5XYM - chains A and Q of the 31 polymer chains in the assembly; structure by electron microscopy, 3.08 A resolution.

# Chain A
Molecule: 23S RNA
Source organism: Mycobacterium smegmatis (strain ATCC 700084 / mc(2)155)
Sequence (3164 nucleotides; numbered 1 to 3164; the number before each row is that of its first residue):
     1 UUGUAAGUGU UUAAGGGCGC AUGGUGGAUG CCUUGGCACU GGGAGCCGAU GAAGGACGUA
    61 GGAGGCUGCG AUAAGCCUCG GGGAGCUGUC AACCGAGCGU UGAUCCGAGG AUGUCCGAAU
   121 GGGGAAACCC GGCACGAGUG AUGUCGUGUC ACCAGGCGCU GAAUAUAUAG GCGUCUGGGG
   181 GGAACGCGGG GAAGUGAAAC AUCUCAGUAC CCGUAGGAAG AGAAAACAAA AUGUGAUUCC
   241 GUGAGUAGUG GCGAGCGAAA GCGGAGGAUG GCUAAACCGU AUGCAUGUGA UACCGGGUAG
   301 GGGUUGUGUG UGCGGGGUUG UGGGACCUAU CUUUCCGGCU CUACCUGGCU GGAGGGCAGU
   361 GAGAAAAUGU UGUGGUUAGC GGAAAUGGCU UGGGAUGGCC UGCCGUAGAC GGUGAGAGCC
   421 CGGUACGUGA AAACCCGACG UCUGUCUUGA UGGUGUUCCC GAGUAGCAGC GGGCCCGUGG
   481 AAUCUGCUGU GAAUCUGCCG GGACCACCCG GUAAGCCUGA AUACUUCCCA GUGACCGAUA
   541 GCGGAUUAGU ACCGUGAGGG AAUGGUGAAA AGUACCCCGG GAGGGGAGUG AAAGAGUACC
   601 UGAAACCGUG CGCUUACAAU CCGUCAGAGC CCUCGACGUG UCGUGGGGUG AUGGCGUGCC
   661 UUUUGAAGAA UGAGCCUGCG AGUCAGGGAC AUGUCGCGAG GUUAACCCGG GUGGGGUAGC
   721 CGCAGCGAAA GCGAGUCUGA AUAGGGCGUA UCCACACAAG AGUGUGUGGU GUAGUGGUGU
   781 GUUCUGGACC CGAAGCGGAG UGAUCUACCC AUGGCCAGGG UGAAGCGCGG GUAAGACCGC
   841 GUGGAGGCCC GAACCCACUU AGGUUGAAGA CUGAGGGGAU GAGCUGUGGG UAGGGGUGAA
   901 AGGCCAAUCA AACUCCGUGA UAGCUGGUUC UCCCCGAAAU GCAUUUAGGU GCAGCGUCGC
   961 AUGUUUCUUG CCGGAGGUAG AGCUACUGGA UGGCCGAUGG GCCCCACAGG GUUACUGACG
  1021 UCAGCCAAAC UCCGAAUGCC GGUAAGUCCA AGAGUGCGGC AGUGGGACGG CGGGGGAUAA
  1081 GCUCCGUGCG UCGAGAGGGA AACAGCCCAG AUCGCCGGCU AAGGCCCCUA AGCGUGUGCU
  1141 AAGUGGAAAA GGAUGUGCAG UCGCGAAGAC AACCAGGAGG UUGGCUUAGA AGCAGCCACC
  1201 CUUGAAAGAG UGCGUAAUAG CUCACUGGUC AAGUGAUUGU GCGCCGAUAA UGUAGCGGGG
  1261 CUCAAGCACA CCGCCGAAGC CGCGGCAGCC AACGUGUUGG CUGGGUAGGG GAGCGUCCUG
  1321 CAUCCGGUGA AGCCGCCGAG UGAUCGAGUG GUGGAGGGUG UGGGAGUGAG AAUGCAGGCA
  1381 UGAGUAGCGA UUAGGCAAGU GAGAACCUUG CCCGCCGAAA GACCAAGGGU UCCUGGGCCA
  1441 GGCCAGUCCG CCCAGGGUGA GUCGGGACCU AAGGCGAGGC CGACAGGCGU AGUCGAUGGA
  1501 CAACGGGUUG AUAUUCCCGU ACCCGUGUAU GUGCGUCCAU GAUGAAUCAG CGGUACUAAC
  1561 CAUCCAAAAC CACCGUGACC GCACCUUUCG GGGUGUGGCG UUGGUGGGGC UGCAUGGGAC
  1621 CUUCGUUGGU AGUAGUCAAG CGAUGGGGUG ACGCAGGAAG GUAGCCGUAC CGGUCAGUGG
  1681 UAAUACCGGG GUAAGCCUGU AGGGAGUCAG AUAGGUAAAU CCGUCUGGCA UAUAUCCUGA
  1741 GAGGUGAUGC AUAGCCGAGU GAGGCGAAUU CGGUGAUCCU AUGCUGCCGA GAAAAGCCUC
  1801 UAGCGAGGAC AUACACGGCC CGUACCCCAA ACCAACACAG GUGGUCAGGU AGAGAAUACU
  1861 AAGGCGUACG AGUGAACUAU GGUUAAGGAA CUCGGCAAAA UGCCCCCGUA ACUUCGGGAG
  1921 AAGGGGGACC CACAUGGCGU GUAAGCCUUU ACGGCCCAAG CGUGAGUGGG UGGCACAAAC
  1981 CAGUGAGAAG CGACUGUUUA CUAAAAACAC AGGUCCGUGC GAAGUCGCAA GACGAUGUAU
  2041 ACGGACUGAC GCCUGCCCGG UGCUGGAAGG UUAAGAGGAC CCGUUAACUC CCUUUGGGGG
  2101 UGAAGCGGAG AAUUUAAGCC CCAGUAAACG GCGGUGGUAA CUAUAACCAU CCUAAGGUAG
  2161 CGAAAUUCCU UGUCGGGUAA GUUCCGACCU GCACGAAUGG CGUAACGACU UCUCAACUGU
  2221 CUCAACCAUA GACUCGGCGA AAUUGCACUA CGAGUAAAGA UGCUCGUUAC GCGCGGCAGG
  2281 ACGAAAAGAC CCCGGGACCU UCACUACAAC UUGGUAUUGG UGCUCGAUAC GGUUUGUGUA
  2341 GGAUAGGUGG GAGACUGUGA AGCUCACACG CCAGUGUGGG UGGAGUCGUU GUUGAAAUAC
  2401 CACUCUGAUC GUAUUGGGCC UCUAACCUCG GACCGUAUAU CCGGUUCAGG GACAGUGCCU
  2461 GGUGGGUAGU UUAACUGGGG CGGUUGCCUC CUAAAAUGUA ACGGAGGCGC CCAAAGGUUC
  2521 CCUCAACCUG GACGGCAAUC AGGUGUUGAG UGUAAGUGCA CAAGGGAGCU UGACUGCGAG
  2581 ACGGACAUGU CGAGCAGGGA CGAAAGUCGG GACUAGUGAU CCGGCACCUC UGAGUGGAAG
  2641 GGGUGUCGCU CAACGGAUAA AAGGUACCCC GGGGAUAACA GGCUGAUCUU CCCCAAGAGU
  2701 CCAUAUCGAC GGGAUGGUUU GGCACCUCGA UGUCGGCUCG UCGCAUCCUG GGGCUGGAGC
  2761 AGGUCCCAAG GGUUGGGCUG UUCGCCCAUU AAAGCGGCAC GCGAGCUGGG UUUAGAACGU
  2821 CGUGAGACAG UUCGGUCUCU AUCCGCCGCG CGCGUCAGAA GCUUGAGGAA ACCUGUCCCU
  2881 AGUACGAGAG GACCGGGACG GACGAACCUC UGGUAUACCA GUUGUCCCAC CAGGGGCACG
  2941 GCUGGAUAGC CACGUUCGGA CAGGAUAACC GCUGAAAGCA UCUAAGCGGG AAACCUCUUC
  3001 CAAGACCAGG CUUCUCACCC UCUAGGAGGG AUAAGGCCCC CCGCAGACCA CGGGAUUGAU
  3061 AGACCAGACC UGGAAGCCUA GUAAUAGGUG CAGGGAACUG GCACUAACCG GCCGAAAACU
  3121 UACAACACCC CAUAAUCGUU GUAAGAAGAA AACAUUGACG CACC
Unresolved in the structure: 1-5, 161, 280-311, 326-372, 440-457, 638-643, 996-1017, 1163-1232, 1293-1296, 1529-1638, 1678, 1709, 1730-1733, 1758-1764, 1806-1812, 1944-1958, 2090-2099, 2328-2415, 2438, 3109, 3116-3164
Metal / ion sites: Mg2+ site 1 near G16 (its only coordinating residue here); Mg2+ site 2: C31, G1357; Mg2+ site 3 near U72 (its only coordinating residue here); Mg2+ site 4 near U120 (its only coordinating residue here); Mg2+ site 5: A199, C200; Mg2+ site 6 near A383 (its only coordinating residue here); Mg2+ site 7: U483, G500; Mg2+ site 8: G502, G2634; Mg2+ site 9 near G541 (its only coordinating residue here); Mg2+ site 10: G541, G544; Mg2+ site 11: C600, U601; Mg2+ site 12: C621, C2263; 96 more Mg2+ sites not listed

# Chain Q
Name: 50S ribosomal protein L20
Source organism: Mycobacterium smegmatis (strain ATCC 700084 / mc(2)155)
UniProtKB: A0QYU6 (RL20_MYCS2); numbering as in UniProt (aligned over 1-129)
Sequence (129 residues; each row starts with the number of its first residue):
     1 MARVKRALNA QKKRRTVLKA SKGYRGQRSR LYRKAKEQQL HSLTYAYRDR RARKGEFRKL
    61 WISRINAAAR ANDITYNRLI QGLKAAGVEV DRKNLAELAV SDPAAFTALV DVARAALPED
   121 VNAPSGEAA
Unresolved in the structure: 1, 126-129

# Interface between chain A and chain Q
Pairs across the interface (165; chain A residue first):
  G17(A) with Arg25(Q), hydrogen bond to the sugar
  C18(A) with Gly23(Q), phosphate contact; Tyr24(Q), sugar contact; Arg25(Q), phosphate contact; Gly26(Q), hydrogen bond to the phosphate; Arg30(Q), salt bridge to the phosphate
  G19(A) with Lys22(Q), phosphate contact; Gly23(Q), hydrogen bond to the phosphate; Ser29(Q), hydrogen bond to the phosphate
  C20(A) with Lys22(Q), salt bridge to the phosphate
  U29(A) with Ala7(Q), sugar contact; Leu8(Q), sugar contact
  G30(A) with Lys5(Q), phosphate contact; Leu8(Q), phosphate contact
  C536(A) with Ala2(Q), phosphate contact; Arg3(Q), hydrogen bond to the phosphate
  G537(A) with Arg3(Q), salt bridge to the phosphate
  A538(A) with Lys5(Q), salt bridge to the phosphate
  A540(A) with Arg3(Q), hydrogen bond to the sugar
  C606(A) with Arg30(Q), phosphate contact; Leu31(Q), phosphate contact
  C622(A) with Arg25(Q), sugar contact; Arg28(Q), hydrogen bond to the base; Gln38(Q), hydrogen bond to the phosphate; His41(Q), salt bridge to the phosphate; Tyr45(Q), hydrogen bond to the phosphate
  G623(A) with Tyr24(Q), phosphate contact; Arg25(Q), hydrogen bond to the phosphate; Arg28(Q), phosphate contact; Gln38(Q), hydrogen bond to the sugar; Ser42(Q), hydrogen bond to the sugar; Tyr45(Q), base contact
  U624(A) with Tyr24(Q), hydrogen bond to the phosphate; Ser42(Q), sugar contact; Tyr45(Q), sugar contact; Ala46(Q), phosphate contact; Asp49(Q), hydrogen bond to the sugar
  C625(A) with Ala46(Q), phosphate contact; Asp49(Q), sugar contact; Arg53(Q), sugar contact; Glu56(Q), hydrogen bond to the sugar
  A626(A) with Arg53(Q), salt bridge to the phosphate; Phe57(Q), sugar contact
  U649(A) with Gly23(Q), phosphate contact
  G653(A) with Glu56(Q), base contact
  G654(A) with Asp49(Q), hydrogen bond to the base
  C655(A) with Arg48(Q), hydrogen bond to the sugar
  G656(A) with Tyr45(Q), hydrogen bond to the sugar
  G658(A) with Glu37(Q), hydrogen bond to the base; His41(Q), salt bridge to the phosphate
  C659(A) with Glu37(Q), sugar contact; His41(Q), salt bridge to the phosphate
  A673(A) with Arg33(Q), sugar contact
  C675(A) with Leu31(Q), phosphate contact; Arg33(Q), salt bridge to the phosphate; Lys34(Q), salt bridge to the phosphate
  C676(A) with Leu31(Q), phosphate contact; Tyr32(Q), phosphate contact; Arg33(Q), salt bridge to the phosphate
  U677(A) with Gln11(Q), phosphate contact; Arg14(Q), salt bridge to the phosphate
  G678(A) with Ala7(Q), phosphate contact; Gln11(Q), hydrogen bond to the phosphate
  C679(A) with Arg3(Q), sugar contact; Lys5(Q), phosphate contact; Arg6(Q), salt bridge to the phosphate
  G680(A) with Arg3(Q), salt bridge to the phosphate; Arg6(Q), hydrogen bond to the base
  C930(A) with Lys13(Q), salt bridge to the phosphate
  A1111(A) with Tyr47(Q), hydrogen bond to the sugar; Arg51(Q), hydrogen bond to the sugar
  C1113(A) with Tyr47(Q), hydrogen bond to the phosphate
  G1114(A) with Arg50(Q), salt bridge to the phosphate; Arg51(Q), phosphate contact
  C1115(A) with Arg50(Q), phosphate contact; Arg53(Q), salt bridge to the phosphate; Lys54(Q), salt bridge to the phosphate
  C1116(A) with Arg53(Q), salt bridge to the phosphate; Lys54(Q), salt bridge to the phosphate; Phe57(Q), stacking on the base; Trp61(Q), sugar contact; Lys93(Q), hydrogen bond to the sugar
  G1117(A) with Trp61(Q), sugar contact; Asp91(Q), phosphate contact; Lys93(Q), salt bridge to the phosphate
  G1118(A) with Arg58(Q), salt bridge to the phosphate; Asp91(Q), phosphate contact; Arg92(Q), salt bridge to the phosphate
  C1119(A) with Arg58(Q), salt bridge to the phosphate; Arg92(Q), salt bridge to the phosphate
  A1130(A) with Lys59(Q), sugar contact; Ile62(Q), phosphate contact; Ser63(Q), sugar contact
  A1131(A) with Ile62(Q), phosphate contact; Ser63(Q), phosphate contact; Asn66(Q), hydrogen bond to the phosphate; Tyr76(Q), sugar contact
  G1132(A) with Asn66(Q), phosphate contact; Arg70(Q), salt bridge to the phosphate; Thr75(Q), phosphate contact; Tyr76(Q), phosphate contact; Asn77(Q), phosphate contact; Arg78(Q), base contact
  C1133(A) with Arg70(Q), salt bridge to the phosphate; Thr75(Q), phosphate contact
  U1135(A) with Asn122(Q), hydrogen bond to the sugar
  C1271(A) with Asn122(Q), hydrogen bond to the sugar; Ala123(Q), sugar contact
  C1272(A) with Arg78(Q), hydrogen bond to the sugar; Gln81(Q), phosphate contact; Val121(Q), hydrogen bond to the sugar; Ala123(Q), sugar contact; Ser125(Q), phosphate contact
  G1273(A) with Asn77(Q), hydrogen bond to the sugar; Arg78(Q), sugar contact; Gln81(Q), sugar contact
  C1274(A) with Tyr76(Q), sugar contact; Asn77(Q), sugar contact; Ile80(Q), sugar contact; Gln81(Q), phosphate contact; Lys84(Q), phosphate contact
  C1275(A) with Arg58(Q), salt bridge to the phosphate; Ile62(Q), phosphate contact; Tyr76(Q), hydrogen bond to the phosphate; Arg92(Q), salt bridge to the phosphate
  G1276(A) with Arg58(Q), salt bridge to the phosphate; Ile62(Q), phosphate contact
  A1278(A) with Tyr47(Q), base contact; Arg48(Q), base contact; Arg51(Q), hydrogen bond to the base
  G1315(A) with Asn9(Q), hydrogen bond to the sugar; Lys12(Q), hydrogen bond to the phosphate
  U1316(A) with Val4(Q), sugar contact; Asn9(Q), sugar contact; Lys12(Q), salt bridge to the phosphate
  C1317(A) with Val4(Q), sugar contact; Leu8(Q), phosphate contact
  G1332(A) with Leu8(Q), phosphate contact
  C1333(A) with Leu8(Q), phosphate contact; Arg15(Q), salt bridge to the phosphate
  C1334(A) with Arg15(Q), salt bridge to the phosphate
  U1344(A) with Lys13(Q), phosphate contact
  C1345(A) with Lys12(Q), salt bridge to the phosphate
  A1365(A) with Ala2(Q), phosphate contact
  G1366(A) with Ala2(Q), hydrogen bond to the phosphate; Arg3(Q), base contact; Val4(Q), sugar contact
  U1367(A) with Val4(Q), sugar contact
  G1368(A) with Asn9(Q), hydrogen bond to the base
  A1369(A) with Arg6(Q), salt bridge to the phosphate; Ala10(Q), phosphate contact; Lys13(Q), sugar contact
  G1370(A) with Lys13(Q), salt bridge to the phosphate; Arg14(Q), salt bridge to the phosphate; Tyr32(Q), phosphate contact; Arg33(Q), hydrogen bond to the base; Lys36(Q), salt bridge to the phosphate; Glu37(Q), hydrogen bond to the base
  G2245(A) with Lys34(Q), hydrogen bond to the sugar
  C2246(A) with Gln27(Q), phosphate contact; Arg28(Q), hydrogen bond to the sugar; Lys34(Q), phosphate contact
  A2247(A) with Gly26(Q), phosphate contact; Gln27(Q), hydrogen bond to the phosphate
  C2248(A) with Arg25(Q), salt bridge to the phosphate
Other interface residues (no listed pair), chain A (77 interface residues in all): G16, A605, C621, G674, U1129, G1134, A1277, C1318
Other interface residues (no listed pair), chain Q (67 interface residues in all): Thr16, Gly55, Pro124

# In short
77 residues of chain A and 67 residues of chain Q are in contact; the contacts include 42 hydrogen bonds, 39
salt bridges and 1 aromatic stacking contact. Polar pairs include C622(A)-Arg28(Q), G654(A)-Asp49(Q) and
G658(A)-Glu37(Q). C31(A) and G1357(A) coordinate Mg2+ site 2.
Here chain A is 23S RNA and chain Q is 50S ribosomal protein L20, both from Mycobacterium smegmatis (strain
ATCC 700084 / mc(2)155). Entry 5XYM (Large subunit of Mycobacterium smegmatis) was determined by electron
microscopy together with 5XYU from the same study.
